PDB entry 6UVJ | X-ray diffraction, 1.38 A resolution | chain A

== Chain A ==
Protein: Bromodomain-containing protein 4
Organism: Homo sapiens
Reference sequence: O60885 (BRD4_HUMAN), isoform O60885-3; residue numbers follow UniProt; this construct covers 44-168
Chain sequence (127 residues; row label = number of the first residue in the row):
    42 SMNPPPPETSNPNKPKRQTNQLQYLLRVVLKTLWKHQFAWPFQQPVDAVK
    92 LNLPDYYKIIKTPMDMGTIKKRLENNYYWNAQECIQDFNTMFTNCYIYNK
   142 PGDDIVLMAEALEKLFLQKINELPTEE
Construct notes: expression tag (42-43)
Ligand contacts: QJ1 (methyl (7S)-7-(thiophen-2-yl)-1,4-thiazepane-4-carboxylate): Trp81, Pro82, Phe83, Val87, Leu92, Leu94, Tyr97, Cys136, Tyr139, Asn140, Ile146, Met149
Swiss-Prot annotation at these positions:
  - site: Asn140 (Acetylated histone binding)
  - cross-link: Lys99 (Glycyl lysine isopeptide (Lys-Gly) (interchain with G-Cter in SUMO2))
  - natural variant: Asp145 (D145G: Found in a patient with a neurodevelopmental syndrome; uncertain significance)
  - mutagenesis: Asn140 (N140A: Abolishes binding to acetylated histones)

== In short ==
Bound to chain A: compound QJ1. UniProt lists one mutagenesis site.
Chain A is Bromodomain-containing protein 4 (Homo sapiens); the structure, Cocrystal of BRD4(D1) with a methyl
carbamate thiazepane inhibitor, was determined by X-ray diffraction (same publication as 6UVM and 6UWX).
